1Q3S - chains A and B of the 8 polymer chains in the assembly; structure by X-ray diffraction, 3.00 A resolution.

== Chain A (and B) ==
Molecule: Thermosome alpha subunit
Source organism: Thermococcus sp
Notes: EC 3.6.4.9; chain B of this document is another copy of the same molecule, construct and numbering; everything in this record applies to it too
Reference sequence: O24729 (THSA_PYRKOX); numbering as in UniProt (aligned over 1-548)
Sequence (548 residues; each row starts with the number of its first residue):
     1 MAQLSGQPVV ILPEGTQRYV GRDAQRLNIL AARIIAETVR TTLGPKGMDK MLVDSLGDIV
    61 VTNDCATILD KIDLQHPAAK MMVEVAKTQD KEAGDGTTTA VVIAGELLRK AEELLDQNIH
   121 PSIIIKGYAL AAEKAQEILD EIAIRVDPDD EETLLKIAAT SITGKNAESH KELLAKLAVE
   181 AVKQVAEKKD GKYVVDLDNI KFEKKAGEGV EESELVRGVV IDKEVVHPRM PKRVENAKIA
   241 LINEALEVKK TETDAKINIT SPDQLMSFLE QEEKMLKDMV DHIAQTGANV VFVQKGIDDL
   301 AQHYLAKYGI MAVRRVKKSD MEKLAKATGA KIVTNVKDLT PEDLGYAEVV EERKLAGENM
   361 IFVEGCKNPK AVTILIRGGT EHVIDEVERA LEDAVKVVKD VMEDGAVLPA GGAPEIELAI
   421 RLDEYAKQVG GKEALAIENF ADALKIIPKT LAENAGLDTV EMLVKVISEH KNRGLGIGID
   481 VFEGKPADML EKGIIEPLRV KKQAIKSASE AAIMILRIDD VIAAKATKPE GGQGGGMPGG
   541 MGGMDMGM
Not modelled in the structure: 1-9, 527-548
Construct notes: engineered mutation C65 (Gly in O24729)
Metal / ion sites: Mg2+: D95 (together with ADP)
Residues lining bound ligands: ADP (adenosine-5'-diphosphate): T42, L43, G44, P45, N63, D95, G96, T97, T98, T99, T160, T163, G164, A410, G411, G412, I447, L451, I479, D480, V481, F482, I494, E496, K501

== Chain A / chain B interface ==
Pairs across the interface (95):
  T38(A) - R18(B)
  T41(A) - D519(B)  hydrogen bond
  K46(A) - S122(B)
  G47(A) - R517(B)
  M48(A) - R517(B)
  M48(A) - D519(B)
  D49(A) - R517(B)  salt bridge
  D49(A) - I518(B)
  D49(A) - D519(B)  hydrogen bond (backbone-backbone)
  D49(A) - D520(B)
  K50(A) - D519(B)  salt bridge
  K50(A) - D520(B)  salt bridge
  M51(A) - N28(B)
  M51(A) - P77(B)  hydrophobic
  M51(A) - I518(B)  hydrophobic
  M51(A) - D520(B)  hydrogen bond (backbone-backbone)
  M51(A) - V521(B)
  M51(A) - I522(B)  hydrogen bond (backbone-backbone)
  L52(A) - I522(B)
  V53(A) - P77(B)  hydrophobic
  V53(A) - I522(B)  hydrogen bond (backbone-backbone)
  V53(A) - A523(B)
  V53(A) - A524(B)  hydrogen bond (backbone-backbone)
  S55(A) - A524(B)
  I59(A) - K80(B)
  V61(A) - I518(B)  hydrophobic
  I72(A) - I522(B)  hydrophobic
  D73(A) - L12(B)
  D73(A) - P13(B)
  L74(A) - I11(B)
  Q75(A) - V10(B)
  Q75(A) - I11(B)  hydrogen bond (backbone-backbone)
  Q75(A) - L12(B)
  Q75(A) - P13(B)
  H76(A) - V10(B)  hydrogen bond (backbone-backbone)
  H76(A) - I11(B)  hydrogen bond (backbone-backbone)
  N166(A) - R517(B)
  E168(A) - R517(B)  salt bridge
  G207(A) - E92(B)
  E208(A) - E92(B)  hydrogen bond (backbone-side chain)
  H227(A) - T334(B)  hydrogen bond
  P228(A) - I332(B)  hydrophobic
  R229(A) - K331(B)
  R229(A) - I332(B)  hydrogen bond (side chain-backbone)
  V248(A) - E252(B)
  V248(A) - T253(B)
  K250(A) - E252(B)  hydrogen bond (side chain-backbone)
  K250(A) - T253(B)
  K256(A) - D254(B)
  K256(A) - A255(B)
  K256(A) - K256(B)
  I257(A) - T253(B)
  I257(A) - D254(B)  hydrogen bond (backbone-backbone)
  I257(A) - A255(B)  hydrophobic
  I257(A) - K256(B)  hydrogen bond (backbone-backbone)
  N258(A) - K256(B)
  N258(A) - N258(B)
  I259(A) - A255(B)  hydrophobic
  I259(A) - K256(B)  hydrogen bond (backbone-backbone)
  I259(A) - I257(B)
  I259(A) - N258(B)  hydrogen bond (backbone-backbone)
  I259(A) - F268(B)  hydrophobic
  T260(A) - Q264(B)
  S261(A) - F268(B)
  P262(A) - S267(B)
  P262(A) - F268(B)
  P262(A) - Q271(B)
  L265(A) - Q271(B)
  L265(A) - M275(B)  hydrophobic
  M266(A) - Q271(B)
  M266(A) - M275(B)  hydrophobic
  F268(A) - T251(B)
  L269(A) - K249(B)
  L269(A) - T251(B)
  E272(A) - T251(B)
  E272(A) - E252(B)  hydrogen bond (side chain-backbone)
  E272(A) - T253(B)  hydrogen bond
  E273(A) - K337(B)  salt bridge
  D298(A) - E252(B)
  D299(A) - T334(B)
  L300(A) - N335(B)
  H303(A) - N335(B)
  H303(A) - D338(B)  salt bridge
  K307(A) - D338(B)  salt bridge
  K354(A) - D196(B)  salt bridge
  K354(A) - D198(B)  salt bridge
  G379(A) - T88(B)  hydrogen bond (backbone-side chain)
  T380(A) - E84(B)  hydrogen bond
  H382(A) - E84(B)  salt bridge
  H382(A) - M514(B)
  V383(A) - E510(B)
  N454(A) - H120(B)  hydrogen bond (backbone-side chain)
  A455(A) - H120(B)
  G456(A) - H120(B)
  A526(A) - V10(B)  hydrogen bond (backbone-backbone)
Other interface residues (no listed pair), chain A (60 interface residues in all): D54, G57, N63, K165, A255, E381
Other interface residues (no listed pair), chain B (53 interface residues in all): A78, M81, P121, I125, K250, E272, L516, K525

== Overview ==
The interface between chain A and chain B involves 60 residues on one side and 53 on the other; the contacts
include 23 hydrogen bonds and 10 salt bridges. Among the polar pairs are D49(A)-R517(B), K50(A)-D519(B) and
K50(A)-D520(B). Bound to chain A: ADP.
Both chains are Thermosome alpha subunit (Thermococcus sp). Entry 1Q3S (Crystal structure of the chaperonin
from Thermococcus strain KS-1 (FormIII crystal complexed with ADP)) was determined by X-ray diffraction
together with 1Q2V, 1Q3Q and 1Q3R from the same study.
